Entry 5CRX (X-ray diffraction, 2.70 A resolution); this record covers chains D and B of the 4 polymer chains in the assembly.

Chain D:
Molecule: 35-nt DNA strand
Sequence (35 nucleotides; each row starts with the number of its first residue):
     1 TATAACTTCGTATAGCATATGCTATACGAAGTTAT
Unresolved in the structure: 1, 35

Chain B:
Molecule: Protein (bacteriophage P1 cre gene)
From: Enterobacteria phage P1
Reference sequence: P06956 (RECR_BPP1); residues 1-343 here = UniProt positions 1-343
Amino-acid sequence (343 residues; row label = number of the first residue in the row):
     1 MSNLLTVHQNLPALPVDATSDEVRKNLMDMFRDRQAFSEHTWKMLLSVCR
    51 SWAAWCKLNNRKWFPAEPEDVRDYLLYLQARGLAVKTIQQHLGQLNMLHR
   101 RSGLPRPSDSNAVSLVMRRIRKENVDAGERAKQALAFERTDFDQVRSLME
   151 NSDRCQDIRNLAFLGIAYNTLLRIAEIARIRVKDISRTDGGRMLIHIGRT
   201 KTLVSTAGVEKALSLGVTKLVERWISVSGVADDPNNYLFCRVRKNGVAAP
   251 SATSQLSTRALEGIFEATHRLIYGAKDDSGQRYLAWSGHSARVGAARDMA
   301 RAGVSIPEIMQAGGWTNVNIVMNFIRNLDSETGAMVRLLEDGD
Unresolved in the structure: 1-18, 315-343
Sequence notes: engineered mutation Phe-324 (Tyr in P06956)
Curated features (UniProtKB/Swiss-Prot):
  - active site: Arg-173, His-289, Arg-292, Trp-315
Reported in the primary citation:
  - catalytic residues: Arg-173, His-289, Arg-292, Trp-315 (by similarity / conservation)
  - mutagenesis - Y324F: abolished catalytic activity (citing earlier work)
  - catalytic residues: Lys-201

How chain D and chain B interact:
Residue-residue contacts (42; chain D residue first):
  DT18(D) with Arg-121(B), hydrogen bond to the phosphate
  DA19(D) with Arg-118(B), phosphate contact; Arg-121(B), salt bridge to the phosphate
  DT20(D) with Arg-106(B), salt bridge to the phosphate
  DG21(D) with Arg-100(B), sugar contact; Arg-106(B), salt bridge to the phosphate
  DC22(D) with Phe-37(B), phosphate contact; Thr-41(B), sugar contact; Met-97(B), phosphate contact; Arg-100(B), salt bridge to the phosphate; Arg-101(B), salt bridge to the phosphate
  DT23(D) with Phe-37(B), phosphate contact; Ser-38(B), hydrogen bond to the phosphate; Thr-41(B), hydrogen bond to the phosphate; Gln-90(B), base contact; Lys-201(B), hydrogen bond to the base
  DA24(D) with Ser-38(B), hydrogen bond to the phosphate; His-40(B), salt bridge to the phosphate; Met-44(B), base contact; Lys-201(B), sugar contact
  DT25(D) with His-40(B), base contact; Arg-173(B), phosphate contact; Ile-174(B), phosphate contact; Ala-175(B), hydrogen bond to the phosphate; Glu-262(B), sugar contact; His-289(B), sugar contact
  DA26(D) with Ile-174(B), phosphate contact; Glu-262(B), phosphate contact; Arg-282(B), hydrogen bond to the sugar; Tyr-283(B), sugar contact; Ser-287(B), hydrogen bond to the phosphate; Gly-288(B), hydrogen bond to the phosphate; His-289(B), hydrogen bond to the phosphate
  DC27(D) with Arg-259(B), base contact; Arg-282(B), phosphate contact; Tyr-283(B), hydrogen bond to the phosphate; Ser-287(B), phosphate contact
  DG28(D) with Arg-259(B), hydrogen bond to the base; Lys-276(B), phosphate contact
  DA29(D) with Arg-259(B), base contact
  DT33(D) with Arg-243(B), hydrogen bond to the base
  DA34(D) with Arg-243(B), base contact
Other interface residues (no listed pair), chain B (29 interface residues in all): Gln-89, Asn-96, Ala-134, Leu-284

In short:
The interface between chain D and chain B involves 14 residues on one side and 29 on the other; the contacts
include 13 hydrogen bonds and 6 salt bridges. Polar pairs include DT23(D)/Lys-201(B), DG28(D)/Arg-259(B) and
DT33(D)/Arg-243(B). From the paper: catalytic residues Arg-173(B), His-289(B) and Arg-292(B) among others;
Y324F of chain B abolishes catalytic activity.
Here chain D is a 35-nt DNA strand and chain B is Protein (bacteriophage P1 cre gene) (Enterobacteria phage
P1). Entry 5CRX (Asymmetric DNA-bending in the cre-loxp site-specific recombination synapse) was determined by
X-ray diffraction (same publication as 4CRX).
